PDB entry 4MJI | X-ray diffraction, 2.99 A resolution | chains A and B of the 5 polymer chains in the assembly

# Chain A
Name: HLA class I histocompatibility antigen, B-51 alpha chain
Organism: Homo sapiens
Reference sequence: P18464 (1B51_HUMAN); residues 1-276 here correspond to UniProt positions 25-300 (UniProt number = residue number + 24)
Sequence (276 residues; row label = number of the first residue in the row):
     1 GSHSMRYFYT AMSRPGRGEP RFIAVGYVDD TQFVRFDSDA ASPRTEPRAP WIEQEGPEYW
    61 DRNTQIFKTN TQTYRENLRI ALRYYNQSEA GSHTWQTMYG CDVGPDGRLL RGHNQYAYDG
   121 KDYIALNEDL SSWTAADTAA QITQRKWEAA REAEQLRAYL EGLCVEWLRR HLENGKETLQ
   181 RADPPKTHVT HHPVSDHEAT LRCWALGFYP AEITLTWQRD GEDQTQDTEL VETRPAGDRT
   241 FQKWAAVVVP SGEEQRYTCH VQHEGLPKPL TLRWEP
Cystine bridges: Cys101-Cys164, Cys203-Cys259

# Chain B
Name: Beta-2-microglobulin
Organism: Homo sapiens
Reference sequence: P61769 (B2MG_HUMAN); residues 1-99 here correspond to UniProt positions 21-119 (UniProt number = residue number + 20)
Sequence (99 residues; numbered 1 to 99; the number before each row is that of its first residue):
     1 IQRTPKIQVY SRHPAENGKS NFLNCYVSGF HPSDIEVDLL KNGERIEKVE HSDLSFSKDW
    61 SFYLLYYTEF TPTEKDEYAC RVNHVTLSQP KIVKWDRDM
Cystine bridges: Cys25-Cys80
UniProt features mapped onto this chain:
  - modified residue: Gln2 (Pyrrolidone carboxylic acid)
  - glycosylation: Ile1 (N-linked (Glc) (glycation) isoleucine), Lys19 (N-linked (Glc) (glycation) lysine), Lys41 (N-linked (Glc) (glycation) lysine), Lys48 (N-linked (Glc) (glycation) lysine), Lys58 (N-linked (Glc) (glycation) lysine), Lys91 (N-linked (Glc) (glycation) lysine), Lys94 (N-linked (Glc) (glycation) lysine)

# Chain A / chain B interface
Contacting residue pairs (57):
  Arg6(A) - Lys58(B)
  Phe8(A) - Phe56(B)  hydrophobic
  Tyr9(A) - Phe56(B)
  Thr10(A) - Leu54(B)
  Thr10(A) - Phe56(B)
  Thr10(A) - Phe62(B)
  Met12(A) - Ser33(B)
  Arg17(A) - Asp34(B)  salt bridge
  Val25(A) - Leu54(B)
  Tyr27(A) - Ser55(B)  hydrogen bond
  Tyr27(A) - Tyr63(B)  hydrogen bond
  Gln32(A) - Asp53(B)  hydrogen bond
  Arg35(A) - Asp53(B)  salt bridge
  Arg48(A) - Asp53(B)  salt bridge
  Gln96(A) - His31(B)  hydrogen bond
  Gln96(A) - Phe56(B)
  Gln96(A) - Trp60(B)  hydrogen bond (side chain-backbone)
  Gln96(A) - Phe62(B)
  Thr97(A) - Phe56(B)
  Met98(A) - Phe56(B)  hydrophobic
  Met98(A) - Lys58(B)
  Met98(A) - Trp60(B)  hydrophobic
  Gln115(A) - Trp60(B)
  Tyr116(A) - Trp60(B)
  Ala117(A) - Trp60(B)  hydrophobic
  Asp119(A) - His31(B)
  Gly120(A) - Arg3(B)  hydrogen bond (backbone-side chain)
  Gly120(A) - His31(B)
  Gly120(A) - Trp60(B)
  Asp122(A) - Trp60(B)  hydrogen bond
  Arg202(A) - Asp98(B)  hydrogen bond (side chain-backbone)
  Arg202(A) - Met99(B)  hydrogen bond
  Trp204(A) - Asp98(B)
  Trp204(A) - Met99(B)  hydrophobic
  Leu206(A) - Pro14(B)
  Val231(A) - Gln8(B)
  Glu232(A) - Gln8(B)
  Glu232(A) - Tyr26(B)
  Glu232(A) - Ser28(B)  hydrogen bond
  Thr233(A) - Tyr26(B)
  Arg234(A) - Gln8(B)
  Arg234(A) - Tyr10(B)
  Arg234(A) - Tyr26(B)
  Arg234(A) - Met99(B)  hydrogen bond (side chain-backbone)
  Pro235(A) - Tyr10(B)  hydrogen bond (backbone-side chain)
  Pro235(A) - Asn24(B)  hydrogen bond (backbone-side chain)
  Pro235(A) - Tyr26(B)
  Pro235(A) - Leu65(B)  hydrophobic
  Ala236(A) - Arg12(B)  hydrogen bond (backbone-side chain)
  Ala236(A) - Asn24(B)  hydrogen bond (backbone-side chain)
  Gly237(A) - Arg12(B)
  Gly237(A) - Leu65(B)
  Asp238(A) - Arg12(B)
  Gln242(A) - Tyr10(B)
  Gln242(A) - Ser11(B)
  Gln242(A) - Arg12(B)  hydrogen bond (side chain-backbone)
  Trp244(A) - Met99(B)
Also at the interface, not in a pair above, chain A (37 interface residues in all): Ile23, Thr94, Lys121, His192
Also at the interface, not in a pair above, chain B (28 interface residues in all): Ile1, Lys6, His13, Ser57, Asp59

# Summary
37 residues of chain A and 28 residues of chain B are in contact, with 16 hydrogen bonds and 3 salt bridges.
Among the polar pairs are Arg17(A)-Asp34(B), Arg35(A)-Asp53(B) and Arg48(A)-Asp53(B).
Chain A is HLA class I histocompatibility antigen, B-51 alpha chain and chain B is Beta-2-microglobulin, both
from Homo sapiens; the structure, T cell response to a HIV reverse transcriptase epitope presented by the
protective allele HLA-B*51:01, was determined by X-ray diffraction.
